PDB entry 8GJ1 | electron microscopy, 3.00 A resolution | chains E and I of the 10 polymer chains in the assembly

# Chain E
Name: DNA polymerase III subunit delta'
Organism: Escherichia coli K-12
Notes: EC 2.7.7.7
UniProtKB: P28631 (HOLB_ECOLI); residues 1-334 here = UniProt positions 1-334
Sequence (334 residues; each row starts with the number of its first residue):
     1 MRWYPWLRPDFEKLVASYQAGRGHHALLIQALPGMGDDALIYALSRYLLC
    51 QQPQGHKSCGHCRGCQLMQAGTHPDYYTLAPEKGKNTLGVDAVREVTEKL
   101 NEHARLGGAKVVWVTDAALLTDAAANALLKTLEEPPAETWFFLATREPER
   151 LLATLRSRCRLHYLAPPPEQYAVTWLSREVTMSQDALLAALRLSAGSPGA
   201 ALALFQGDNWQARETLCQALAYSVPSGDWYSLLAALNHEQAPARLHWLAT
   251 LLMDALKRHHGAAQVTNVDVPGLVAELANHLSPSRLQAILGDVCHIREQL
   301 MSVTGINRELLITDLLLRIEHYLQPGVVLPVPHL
Metal / ion sites: Zn2+: Cys50, Cys59, Cys62, Cys65

# Chain I
Name: Beta sliding clamp
Organism: Escherichia coli K-12
UniProtKB: P0A988 (DPO3B_ECOLI); numbering as in UniProt (aligned over 1-366)
Sequence (366 residues; numbered 1 to 366; the number before each row is that of its first residue):
     1 MKFTVEREHLLKPLQQVSGPLGGRPTLPILGNLLLQVADGTLSLTGTDLE
    51 MEMVARVALVQPHEPGATTVPARKFFDICRGLPEGAEIAVQLEGERMLVR
   101 SGRSRFSLSTLPAADFPNLDDWQSEVEFTLPQATMKRLIEATQFSMAHQD
   151 VRYYLNGMLFETEGEELRTVATDGHRLAVCSMPIGQSLPSHSVIVPRKGV
   201 IELMRMLDGGDNPLRVQIGSNNIRAHVGDFIFTSKLVDGRFPDYRRVLPK
   251 NPDKHLEAGCDLLKQAFARAAILSNEKFRGVRLYVSENQLKITANNPEQE
   301 EAEEILDVTYSGAEMEIGFNVSYVLDVLNALKCENVRMMLTDSVSSVQIE
   351 DAASQSAAYVVMPMRL
Curated features (UniProtKB/Swiss-Prot):
  - binding site (DNA): Arg24, Arg73, Gln149, Tyr153, Tyr154
  - mutagenesis: Arg24 (R24A: Mild defect in DNA replication, impaired loading of clamp on DNA, polymerase speed is wild-type. More severe replication defect and very poor clamp loading; when associated with A-149), Gly66 (G66E: In dnaN159; a temperature- and UV-sensitive mutation, displays altered DNA polymerase usage, chronically induced SOS response; when associated with A-174), Ala133 (A133T: Reduction of synthesis of beta*, probably due to mutation of its promoter), Met135 (M135L: 3-fold reduction of synthesis of beta*, probably due to loss of its start codon), Met146 (M146L: No effect on synthesis of beta*), Gln149 (Q149A: Mild defect in DNA replication, impaired loading of clamp on DNA, polymerase speed is wild-type. More severe replication defect and very poor clamp loading; when associated with A-24), Tyr153 to Tyr154 (Very poor loading of clamp on DNA, polymerase speed is wild-type), Gly174 (G174A: In dnaN159; a temperature- and UV-sensitive mutation, displays altered DNA polymerase usage, chronically induced SOS response; when associated with A-66), Gln265 to Leu366 (In dnaN806; temperature sensitive), Ile272 to Leu273 (Monomeric in solution, binds very tightly to subunit delta (holA). The monomer binds tightly to linear and circular DNA. Cannot bind both Pol III and IV simultaneously)

# Interface between chain E and chain I
Contacting residue pairs (25):
  Arg63(E) with Phe116(I), hydrogen bond (side chain-backbone); Asn118(I), hydrogen bond (side chain-backbone); Asp120(I), salt bridge
  Ala70(E) with Asp115(I)
  Thr72(E) with Ile29(I); Asp115(I), hydrogen bond (side chain-backbone); Pro117(I)
  Asn101(E) with Val237(I)
  Glu102(E) with Lys235(I); Leu236(I); Val237(I)
  His103(E) with Ser220(I); Asn221(I), hydrogen bond; Lys235(I); Leu236(I), hydrogen bond (backbone-backbone); Asp238(I), salt bridge
  Ala104(E) with Asn221(I), hydrogen bond (backbone-side chain)
  Arg105(E) with Thr47(I); Leu49(I); Glu50(I); Glu52(I), salt bridge; Leu119(I); Asn222(I), hydrogen bond (backbone-side chain); Lys235(I)
  Gly107(E) with Asn221(I)
Also at the interface, not in a pair above, chain E (12 interface residues in all): Leu67, Pro74, Lys99
Also at the interface, not in a pair above, chain I (22 interface residues in all): Leu27, Met51, Ala114, Tyr153

# In short
12 residues of chain E and 22 residues of chain I are in contact, with 7 hydrogen bonds and 3 salt bridges.
Polar pairs include Arg63(E)-Asp120(I), His103(E)-Asp238(I) and Arg105(E)-Glu52(I). UniProt lists 5
DNA-binding residues and 13 mutagenesis sites on chain I.
Here chain E is DNA polymerase III subunit delta' and chain I is Beta sliding clamp, both from Escherichia
coli K-12. Entry 8GJ1 (E. coli clamp loader with open clamp on primed template DNA (form 2)) was determined by
electron microscopy (same publication as 8GIY, 8GIZ, 8GJ0, 8GJ2 and 8GJ3).
